PDB entry 7ZD3 | X-ray diffraction, 1.90 A resolution | chains C and D of the 4 polymer chains in the assembly

# Chain C (and D)
Name: Adenosylhomocysteinase
Source organism: Pseudomonas aeruginosa PAO1
Notes: EC 3.3.1.1; chain D of this document is another copy of the same molecule, construct and numbering; everything in this record applies to it too
Reference sequence: Q9I685 (SAHH_PSEAE); residues 1-469 here = UniProt positions 1-469
Amino-acid sequence (472 residues; row label = number of the first residue in the row; numbers below 1 keep their minus sign (Ser-2 is residue -2)):
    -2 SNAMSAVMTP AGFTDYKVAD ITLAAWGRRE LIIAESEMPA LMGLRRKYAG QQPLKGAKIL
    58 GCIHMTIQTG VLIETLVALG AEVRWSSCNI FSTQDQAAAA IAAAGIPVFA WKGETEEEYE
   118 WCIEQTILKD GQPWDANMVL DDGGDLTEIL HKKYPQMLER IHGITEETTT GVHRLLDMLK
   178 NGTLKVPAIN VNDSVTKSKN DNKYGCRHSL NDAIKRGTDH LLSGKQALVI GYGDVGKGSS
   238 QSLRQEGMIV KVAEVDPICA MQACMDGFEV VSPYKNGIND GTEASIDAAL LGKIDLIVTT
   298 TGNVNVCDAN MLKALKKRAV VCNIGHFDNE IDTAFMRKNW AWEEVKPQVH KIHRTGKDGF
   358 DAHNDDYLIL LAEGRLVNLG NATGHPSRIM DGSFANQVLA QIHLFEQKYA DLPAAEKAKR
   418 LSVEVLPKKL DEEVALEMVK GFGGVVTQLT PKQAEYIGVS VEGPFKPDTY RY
Unresolved in the structure: -2 to 8 (chain D: -2 to 9)
Construct notes: expression tag (-2 to 0)
Bound ions: K+: Gln65, Thr380, His382; Zn2+ site 1: Cys85, Asp139, His323; Zn2+ site 2: His170, Asp174; Zn2+ site 3: His400, Glu421
Residues lining bound ligands:
  - adenosine (ADN): Ile60, His61, Thr63, Gln65, Thr66, Asp139, Glu164, Thr165, Lys194, Asp198, His323, Leu373, Asn375, Leu376, Thr380, Gly381, His382, Met387, Phe391
  - bicine (BCN): Ile454, Gly455, Val456, Lys463, Pro464
  - hexane-1,6-diol (HEZ): Glu145, His148, Lys149, Met175, Thr180
  - NAD (nicotinamide-adenine-dinucleotide), molecule 1: Thr165, Thr166, Thr167, Lys194, Asp198, Asn199, Cys203, Ile227, Gly228, Tyr229, Gly230, Asp231, Val232, Gly233, Ala250, Glu251, Val252, Asp253, Cys256, Thr297, Thr298, Gly299, Asn300, Val303, Ile321, Gly322, His323, Leu373, Asn375, His382
  - NAD, molecule 2: Leu446, Gln450, Ile454, Lys463, Tyr467
UniProt features mapped onto this chain:
  - binding site (substrate): Thr63, Asp139, Glu164, Lys194, Asp198
  - binding site (NAD(+)): Thr165 to Thr167, Asn199, Gly228 to Gly233, Glu251, Asn300, Ile321 to His323, Asn375

# Interface between chain C and chain D
Contacting residue pairs (71):
  Trp23(C) - Val342(D)
  Trp23(C) - Lys343(D)
  Arg26(C) - Glu340(D)
  Arg26(C) - Glu341(D)  hydrogen bond (side chain-backbone)
  Arg26(C) - Val342(D)  hydrogen bond (side chain-backbone)
  Ile29(C) - Ala359(D)
  Ile29(C) - His360(D)
  Ile30(C) - His217(D)
  Ile30(C) - Val342(D)  hydrophobic
  Ser33(C) - Arg315(D)
  Ser33(C) - Tyr364(D)
  Glu34(C) - His217(D)  salt bridge
  Glu34(C) - Lys222(D)  salt bridge
  Arg204(C) - Gln242(D)  hydrogen bond (side chain-backbone)
  Arg204(C) - Glu243(D)
  Arg204(C) - Gly244(D)
  His205(C) - Lys212(D)  hydrogen bond (backbone-side chain)
  His205(C) - His217(D)
  His205(C) - Leu218(D)
  Asn208(C) - Lys212(D)  hydrogen bond
  Asn208(C) - Glu243(D)
  Asp209(C) - Lys212(D)
  Lys212(C) - His205(D)  hydrogen bond (side chain-backbone)
  Lys212(C) - Asn208(D)  hydrogen bond
  Lys212(C) - Asp209(D)
  Lys212(C) - Arg213(D)  hydrogen bond (backbone-side chain)
  Arg213(C) - Lys212(D)  hydrogen bond (side chain-backbone)
  Arg213(C) - Arg213(D)
  Arg213(C) - Asp216(D)  salt bridge
  Asp216(C) - Arg213(D)  salt bridge
  Asp216(C) - Thr380(D)  hydrogen bond
  Asp216(C) - Pro383(D)
  His217(C) - Ile30(D)
  His217(C) - Glu34(D)  salt bridge
  His217(C) - His205(D)
  Leu218(C) - His205(D)
  Leu218(C) - Pro383(D)
  Leu218(C) - Arg385(D)
  Leu218(C) - Ile386(D)  hydrophobic
  Leu218(C) - Phe439(D)  hydrophobic
  Ser220(C) - Arg204(D)
  Ser220(C) - Phe439(D)
  Gly221(C) - Phe439(D)
  Lys222(C) - Glu34(D)  salt bridge
  Lys222(C) - Arg385(D)
  Gln242(C) - Arg204(D)  hydrogen bond (backbone-side chain)
  Gln242(C) - Gln242(D)  hydrogen bond (backbone-side chain)
  Gln242(C) - Glu243(D)  hydrogen bond
  Glu243(C) - Arg204(D)
  Glu243(C) - Asn208(D)
  Glu243(C) - Gln242(D)  hydrogen bond
  Gly244(C) - Arg204(D)
  Arg315(C) - Ser33(D)
  Glu340(C) - Arg26(D)
  Glu341(C) - Arg26(D)  hydrogen bond (backbone-side chain)
  Val342(C) - Trp23(D)
  Val342(C) - Arg26(D)  hydrogen bond (backbone-side chain)
  Val342(C) - Ile30(D)  hydrophobic
  Lys343(C) - Trp23(D)
  Ala359(C) - Ile29(D)
  His360(C) - Ile29(D)
  His360(C) - Glu32(D)
  Tyr364(C) - Ser33(D)
  Thr380(C) - Asp216(D)  hydrogen bond
  Pro383(C) - Asp216(D)
  Pro383(C) - Leu218(D)
  Arg385(C) - Lys222(D)
  Ile386(C) - Leu218(D)  hydrophobic
  Phe439(C) - Leu218(D)  hydrophobic
  Phe439(C) - Ser220(D)
  Phe439(C) - Gly221(D)
Other interface residues (no listed pair), chain C (39 interface residues in all): Glu27, Leu219, Lys348, Ile366, Ser384
Other interface residues (no listed pair), chain D (40 interface residues in all): Glu27, Leu219, Lys348, Ile366, Ser384

# Summary
39 residues of chain C face 40 of chain D across their interface; the contacts include 17 hydrogen bonds and 6
salt bridges. Among the polar pairs are Glu34(C)-His217(D), Glu34(C)-Lys222(D) and Arg213(C)-Asp216(D). Chain
C binds NAD, bicine, adenosine and hexane-1,6-diol.
Chain C and chain D are both Adenosylhomocysteinase (Pseudomonas aeruginosa PAO1); the structure, Crystal
structure of Pseudomonas aeruginosa S-adenosyl-L-homocysteine hydrolase inhibited by Zn2+ ions, was determined
by X-ray diffraction (same publication as 7ZD0, 7ZD1, 7ZD2 and 7ZD4).
